PDB entry 5TWQ | X-ray diffraction, 1.80 A resolution | chains A and P of the 4 polymer chains in the assembly

[Chain A]
Molecule: human DNA Polymerase Mu
Source organism: Homo sapiens
UniProt: Q9NP87 (DPOLM_HUMAN); residue numbers follow UniProt; this construct covers 134-397, 410-494
Amino-acid sequence (354 residues; numbered 129 to 494; 12 numbers in that range are skipped by the numbering (no residue carries them; nothing is unmodelled there); the number before each row is that of its first residue):
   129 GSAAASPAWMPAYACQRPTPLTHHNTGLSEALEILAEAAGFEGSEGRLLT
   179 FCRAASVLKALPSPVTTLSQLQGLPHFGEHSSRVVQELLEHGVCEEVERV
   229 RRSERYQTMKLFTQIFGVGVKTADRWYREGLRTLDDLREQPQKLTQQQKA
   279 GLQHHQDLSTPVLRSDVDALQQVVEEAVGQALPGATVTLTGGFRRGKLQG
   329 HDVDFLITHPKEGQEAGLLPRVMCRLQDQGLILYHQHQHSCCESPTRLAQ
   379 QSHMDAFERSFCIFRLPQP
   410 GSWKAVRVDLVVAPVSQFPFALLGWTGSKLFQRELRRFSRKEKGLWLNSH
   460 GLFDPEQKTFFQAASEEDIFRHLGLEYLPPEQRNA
Unresolved in the structure: 129-137, 365-384
Sequence notes: expression tag (129-133); linker (410)
Metal / ion sites: Na+: Thr241, Ile243, Val246 (shared with DT3(P) of chain P); Mn2+: Asp330, Asp332, Asp418 (shared with DA4(P), U5(P) of chain P); Mg2+: Asp330, Asp332 (together with pyrophosphate) (shared with U5(P) of chain P)
Residues lining bound ligands: pyrophosphate (PPV): Gly319, Gly320, Arg323, Lys325, Asp330, Asp332
Curated features (UniProtKB/Swiss-Prot):
  - region: Arg323 to Asp332 (Involved in ssDNA binding)
  - binding site (Mg(2+)): Asp330, Asp332, Asp418
  - site: Gly433 (Responsible for the low discrimination between dNTP and rNTP)
Reported in the primary citation:
  - conformationally variable residues (side-chain flip): Asp330, Gly433
  - mutagenesis - H329A (27-fold), W434A (23-fold), W434H (8.8-fold): decreased catalytic activity
  - mutagenesis - G433A (Kd 29 uM): unchanged binding to UTP
  - mutagenesis - G433A, G433S: unchanged catalytic activity
  - mutagenesis - W434A (Kd 79.1 uM), W434H (Kd 61.1 uM): decreased binding to UTP

[Chain P]
Molecule: 5-nt DNA strand
Sequence (5 nucleotides; row label = number of the first residue in the row):
     1 CGTAU
Metal / ion sites: Na+: DT3 (shared with Thr241(A), Ile243(A), Val246(A) of chain A); Mn2+: DA4, U5 (shared with Asp330(A), Asp332(A), Asp418(A) of chain A); Mg2+: U5 (together with pyrophosphate) (shared with Asp330(A), Asp332(A) of chain A)

[How chain A and chain P interact]
Residue-residue contacts (30):
  Ile243(A) - DT3(P)  phosphate contact
  Phe244(A) - DT3(P)  phosphate contact
  Gly245(A) - DG2(P)  phosphate contact
  Gly245(A) - DT3(P)  hydrogen bond to the phosphate
  Val246(A) - DG2(P)  hydrogen bond to the phosphate
  Val246(A) - DT3(P)  hydrogen bond to the phosphate
  Gly247(A) - DG2(P)  hydrogen bond to the phosphate
  Gly247(A) - DT3(P)  phosphate contact
  Lys249(A) - DC1(P)  phosphate contact
  Lys249(A) - DG2(P)  phosphate contact
  Thr250(A) - DC1(P)  hydrogen bond to the phosphate
  Thr250(A) - DG2(P)  hydrogen bond to the phosphate
  Gln275(A) - DG2(P)  sugar contact
  Arg323(A) - U5(P)  hydrogen bond to the phosphate
  His329(A) - DA4(P)  phosphate contact
  Asp330(A) - U5(P)  phosphate contact
  Asp332(A) - DA4(P)  phosphate contact
  Asp332(A) - U5(P)  phosphate contact
  Phe389(A) - DT3(P)  sugar contact
  Phe389(A) - DA4(P)  sugar contact
  Arg416(A) - DT3(P)  phosphate contact
  Arg416(A) - DA4(P)  salt bridge to the phosphate
  Asp418(A) - DA4(P)  sugar contact
  Gly433(A) - U5(P)  hydrogen bond to the sugar
  Trp434(A) - DA4(P)  sugar contact
  Trp434(A) - U5(P)  sugar contact
  Thr435(A) - U5(P)  phosphate contact
  Gly436(A) - U5(P)  hydrogen bond to the sugar
  Lys438(A) - U5(P)  base contact
  Gln441(A) - U5(P)  sugar contact
Other interface residues (no listed pair), chain A (25 interface residues in all): Val248, Gly319, Arg387, Ser437

[Summary]
25 residues of chain A and 5 residues of chain P are in contact, with 9 hydrogen bonds and 1 salt bridge.
Among the polar pairs are Gly433(A)-U5(P), Gly436(A)-U5(P) and Gly245(A)-DT3(P). From the paper: H329A, W434A
and W434H of chain A reduce catalytic activity; conformational variability at Asp330(A) and Gly433(A); 5
substitutions were tested in all.
Here chain A is human DNA Polymerase Mu (Homo sapiens) and chain P is a 5-nt DNA strand. Entry 5TWQ
(Post-catalytic nicked complex of human Polymerase Mu with newly incorporated UTP) was determined by X-ray
diffraction (same publication as 5TWP, 5TWR, 5TWS, 5VZ7, 5VZ8, 5VZ9 and 9 further entries).
